PDB entry 8I8B | electron microscopy, 4.31 A resolution (low resolution: residue-level contacts below are approximate; hydrogen-bond / salt-bridge calls are withheld) | chains X and C of the 14 polymer chains in the assembly

[Chain X]
Name: Major viral capsid protein
Source organism: Autographa californica multiple nucleopolyhedrovirus
UniProtKB: A0A0N6WHR0 (A0A0N6WHR0_9ABAC); residues 1-347 here = UniProt positions 1-347
Chain sequence (347 residues; each row starts with the number of its first residue):
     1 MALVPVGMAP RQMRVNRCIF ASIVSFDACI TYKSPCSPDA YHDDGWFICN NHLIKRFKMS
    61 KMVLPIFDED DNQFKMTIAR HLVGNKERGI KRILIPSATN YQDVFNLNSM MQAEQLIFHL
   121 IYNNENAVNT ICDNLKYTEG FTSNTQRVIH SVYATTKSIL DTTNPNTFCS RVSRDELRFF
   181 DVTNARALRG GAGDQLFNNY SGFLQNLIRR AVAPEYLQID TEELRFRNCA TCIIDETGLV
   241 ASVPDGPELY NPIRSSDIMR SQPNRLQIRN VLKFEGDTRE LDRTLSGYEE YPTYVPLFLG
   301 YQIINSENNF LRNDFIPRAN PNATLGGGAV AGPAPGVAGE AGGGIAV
Disordered / not traced: 1-13, 254-278, 310-347
Cystine bridges: Cys36-Cys49

[Chain C]
Name: Viral capsid associated protein
Source organism: Autographa californica multiple nucleopolyhedrovirus
UniProtKB: A0A0N7CTI8 (A0A0N7CTI8_9ABAC); numbering as in UniProt (aligned over 1-691)
Chain sequence (691 residues; each row starts with the number of its first residue):
     1 MNDSNSLLIT RLAAQILSRN MQTVDVIVDD KTLSLEEKID TLTSMVLAVN SPPQSPPRVT
    61 SSDLAASIIK NNSKMVGNDF EMRYNVLRMA VVFVKHYPKY YNETTAGLVA EIESNLLQYQ
   121 NYVNQGNYQN IEGYDSLLNK AEECYVKIDR LFKESIKKIM DDTEAFEREQ EAERLRAEQT
   181 AANALLERRA QTSADDVVNR ADANIPTAFS DPLPGPSAPR YMYESSESDT YMETARRTAE
   241 HYTDQDKDYN AAYTADEYNS LVKTVLLRLI EKALATLKNR LHITTIDQLK KFRDYLNSDA
   301 DAGEFQIFLN QEDCVILKNL SNLASKFFNV RCVADTLEVM LEALRNNIEL VQPESDAVRR
   361 IVIKMTQEIK DSSTPLYNIA MYKSDYDAIK NKNIKTLFDL YNDRLPINFL DTSATSPVRK
   421 TSGKRSAEDD LLPTRSSKRA NRPEINVISS EDEQEDDDVE DVDYEKESKR RKLEDEDFLK
   481 LKALEFSKDI VNEKLQKIIV VTDGMKRLYE YCNCKNSLET LPSAANYGSL LKRLNLYNLD
   541 HIEMNVNFYE LLFPLTLYND NDNSDKTLSH QLVNYIFLAS NYFQNCAKNF NYMRETFNVF
   601 GPFKQIDFMV MFVIKFNFLC DMRNFAKLID ELVPNKQPNM RIHSVLVMRD KIVKLAFSNL
   661 QFQTFSKKDK SRNTKHLQRL IMLMNANYNV I
Disordered / not traced: 1-462
Cystine bridges: Cys512-Cys514

[How chain X and chain C interact]
Pairs across the interface (25; chain X residue first):
  Ser170(X) - Arg641(C)
  Arg171(X) - Arg641(C)
  Val172(X) - Met640(C)
  Ser173(X) - Met640(C)
  Arg174(X) - Met640(C)
  Arg174(X) - Ser644(C)
  Leu177(X) - Val645(C)
  Phe179(X) - Val573(C)
  Phe179(X) - Val645(C)
  Asp181(X) - Asn574(C)
  Ala185(X) - Asn574(C)
  Arg186(X) - Ser517(C)
  Arg186(X) - Glu519(C)
  Ala192(X) - Lys566(C)
  Ala192(X) - His570(C)
  Asp194(X) - His570(C)
  Gln195(X) - Lys566(C)
  Gln195(X) - His570(C)
  Gln218(X) - Ile652(C)
  Thr221(X) - Leu655(C)
  Glu223(X) - Ile652(C)
  Tyr301(X) - Phe577(C)
  Tyr301(X) - Arg649(C)
  Ile303(X) - Val645(C)
  Asn305(X) - Met648(C)
Interface residues without a listed pair, chain X (21 interface residues in all): Asn184, Asp220
Interface residues without a listed pair, chain C (17 interface residues in all): Leu578, Lys651

[Summary]
Chain X and chain C form an interface of 21 and 17 residues respectively.
Chain X is Major viral capsid protein and chain C is Viral capsid associated protein, both from Autographa
californica multiple nucleopolyhedrovirus; the structure, Outer shell and inner layer structures of Autographa
californica multiple nucleopolyhedrovirus (AcMNPV), was determined by electron microscopy, deposited together
with 8I8A and 8I8C.
